PDB entry 8YYL | electron microscopy, 4.01 A resolution (low resolution: residue-level contacts below are approximate; hydrogen-bond / salt-bridge calls are withheld) | chains A and B of the 3 polymer chains in the assembly

[Chain A (and B)]
Protein: Isoform Short of Insulin receptor
Organism: Homo sapiens
Notes: chain B of this document is another copy of the same molecule, construct and numbering; everything in this record applies to it too
UniProtKB: P06213 (INSR_HUMAN), isoform P06213-2; residues 1-1370 here = UniProt positions 1-1370
Sequence (1370 residues; row label = number of the first residue in the row):
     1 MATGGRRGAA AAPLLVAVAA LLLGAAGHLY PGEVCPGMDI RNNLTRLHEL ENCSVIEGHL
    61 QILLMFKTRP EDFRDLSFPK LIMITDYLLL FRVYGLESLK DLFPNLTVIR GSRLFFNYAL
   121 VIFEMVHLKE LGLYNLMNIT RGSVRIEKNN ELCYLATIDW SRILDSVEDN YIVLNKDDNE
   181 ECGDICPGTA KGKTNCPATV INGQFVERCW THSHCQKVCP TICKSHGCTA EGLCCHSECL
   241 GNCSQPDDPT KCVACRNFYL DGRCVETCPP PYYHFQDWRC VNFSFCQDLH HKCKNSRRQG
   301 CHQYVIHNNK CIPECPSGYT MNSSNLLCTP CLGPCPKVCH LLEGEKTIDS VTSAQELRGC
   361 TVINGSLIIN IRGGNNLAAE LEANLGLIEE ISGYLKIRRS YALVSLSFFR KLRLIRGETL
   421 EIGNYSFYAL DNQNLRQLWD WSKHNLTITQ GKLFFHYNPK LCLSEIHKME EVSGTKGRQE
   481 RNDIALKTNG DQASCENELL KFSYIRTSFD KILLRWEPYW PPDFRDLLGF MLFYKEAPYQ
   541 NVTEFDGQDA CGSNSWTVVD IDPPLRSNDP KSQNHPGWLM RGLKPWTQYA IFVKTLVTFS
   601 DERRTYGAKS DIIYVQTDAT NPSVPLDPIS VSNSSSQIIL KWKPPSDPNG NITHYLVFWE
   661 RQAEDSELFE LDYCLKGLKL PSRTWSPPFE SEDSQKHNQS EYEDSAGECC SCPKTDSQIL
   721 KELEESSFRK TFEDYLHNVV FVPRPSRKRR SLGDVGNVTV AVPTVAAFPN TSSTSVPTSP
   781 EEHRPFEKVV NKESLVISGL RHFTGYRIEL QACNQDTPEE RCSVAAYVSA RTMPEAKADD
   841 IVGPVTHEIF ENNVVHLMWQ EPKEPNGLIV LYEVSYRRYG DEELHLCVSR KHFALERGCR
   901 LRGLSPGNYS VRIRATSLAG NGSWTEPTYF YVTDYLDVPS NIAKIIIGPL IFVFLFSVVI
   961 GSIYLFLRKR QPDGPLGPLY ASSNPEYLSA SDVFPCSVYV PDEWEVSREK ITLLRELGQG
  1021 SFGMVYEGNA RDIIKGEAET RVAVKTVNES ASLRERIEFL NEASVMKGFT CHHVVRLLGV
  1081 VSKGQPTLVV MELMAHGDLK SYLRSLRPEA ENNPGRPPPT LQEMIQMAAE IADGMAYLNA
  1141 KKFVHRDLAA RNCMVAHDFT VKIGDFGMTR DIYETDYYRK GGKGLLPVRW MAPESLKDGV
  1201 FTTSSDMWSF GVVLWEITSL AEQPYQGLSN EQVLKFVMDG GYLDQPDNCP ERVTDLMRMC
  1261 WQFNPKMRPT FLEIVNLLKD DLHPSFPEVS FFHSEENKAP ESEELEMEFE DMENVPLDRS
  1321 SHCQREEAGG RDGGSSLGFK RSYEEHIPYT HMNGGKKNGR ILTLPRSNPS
Unresolved in the structure: 1-27, 104-105, 189-193, 270, 297-299, 335, 403-404, 463-464, 492-493, 546-555, 599-603, 620-1370 (chain B: 1-335, 403-408, 480-482, 678-716, 745-784, 817-819, 864-865, 935-1370)
Swiss-Prot annotation at these positions:
  - region: Glu733 to Phe741 (Insulin-binding), Tyr999 (Important for interaction with IRS1, SHC1 and STAT5B)
  - site: Phe66 (Insulin-binding)
  - modified residue: Ser400 (Phosphoserine), Tyr401 (Phosphotyrosine), Ser407 (Phosphoserine), Tyr999 (Phosphotyrosine)
  - glycosylation (N-linked (GlcNAc...) asparagine): Asn43, Asn52, Asn105, Asn138, Asn242, Asn282, Asn322, Asn364, Asn424, Asn445, Asn541, Asn633, Asn651, Asn698
  - natural variant: Asn42 (N42K: In RMS), Val55 (V55A: In LEPRCH), Ile56 (I56T: In LEPRCH), Gly58 (G58R: In LEPRCH), Asp86 (D86G: In IRAN type A), Leu89 (L89P: In IRAN type A), Arg113 (R113P: In LEPRCH), Ala119 (A119V: In LEPRCH), Leu120 (L120Q: In LEPRCH), Ile146 (I146M: In LEPRCH), Val167 (V167L: In IRAN type A), Pro220 (P220L: In Ins resistance), 21 further natural variant entries in UniProt
  - mutagenesis: Cys462 (C462A: Does not affect S-nitrosylation), Tyr999 (Y999E: Abolishes interaction with IRS1 and SHC1; Y999F: Has no effect on insulin-stimulated autophosphorylation, but inhibits the biological activity of the receptor ...)
Cystine bridges: Cys35-Cys53, Cys153-Cys182, Cys186-Cys209, Cys196-Cys215, Cys219-Cys228, Cys223-Cys234, Cys235-Cys243, Cys239-Cys252, Cys255-Cys264, Cys268-Cys280, Cys286-Cys311, Cys293-Cys301, Cys315-Cys328, Cys339-Cys360, Cys462-Cys495

[Chain A / chain B interface]
Residue-residue contacts (34):
  Arg41(A) with Val740(B)
  Leu63(A) with Val740(B)
  Leu89(A) with Leu736(B)
  Phe91(A) with Leu736(B)
  Phe115(A) with Leu736(B); Val739(B)
  Phe116(A) with Phe732(B); Tyr735(B)
  Tyr118(A) with Phe728(B); Phe732(B)
  Val121(A) with Phe732(B)
  Phe123(A) with Phe732(B); Glu733(B); Leu736(B)
  Arg145(A) with Phe728(B); Arg729(B); Phe732(B)
  Glu147(A) with Arg729(B)
  Tyr171(A) with Glu725(B); Phe728(B); Arg729(B)
  Val173(A) with Arg729(B)
  Asp349(A) with Tyr735(B)
  Thr352(A) with Tyr735(B)
  Arg372(A) with Glu724(B); Phe728(B)
  Arg398(A) with Asp601(B)
  Arg399(A) with Asp601(B)
  Tyr401(A) with Glu724(B)
  Tyr457(A) with Asp491(B); Gln492(B)
  Leu486(A) with Tyr457(B)
  Lys487(A) with Tyr457(B)
  Asp560(A) with Arg372(B)
Interface residues without a listed pair, chain A (25 interface residues in all): Leu64, Gly373
Interface residues without a listed pair, chain B (19 interface residues in all): Asp431, Thr731, His737, Phe741

[Overview]
Chain A and chain B form an interface of 25 and 19 residues respectively. UniProt lists 2 mutagenesis sites on
chain A.
Both chains are Isoform Short of Insulin receptor (Homo sapiens). Entry 8YYL (Cryo-EM structure of the complex
IR with one insulin) was determined by electron microscopy.
